Entry 9FGR (electron microscopy, 4.00 A resolution); this record covers chains C and E.

Chain C:
Molecule: Spike glycoprotein
Source organism: Severe acute respiratory syndrome coronavirus 2
UniProtKB: P0DTC2 (SPIKE_SARS2); numbering as in UniProt (aligned over 1-1208)
Sequence (1288 residues; each row starts with the number of its first residue):
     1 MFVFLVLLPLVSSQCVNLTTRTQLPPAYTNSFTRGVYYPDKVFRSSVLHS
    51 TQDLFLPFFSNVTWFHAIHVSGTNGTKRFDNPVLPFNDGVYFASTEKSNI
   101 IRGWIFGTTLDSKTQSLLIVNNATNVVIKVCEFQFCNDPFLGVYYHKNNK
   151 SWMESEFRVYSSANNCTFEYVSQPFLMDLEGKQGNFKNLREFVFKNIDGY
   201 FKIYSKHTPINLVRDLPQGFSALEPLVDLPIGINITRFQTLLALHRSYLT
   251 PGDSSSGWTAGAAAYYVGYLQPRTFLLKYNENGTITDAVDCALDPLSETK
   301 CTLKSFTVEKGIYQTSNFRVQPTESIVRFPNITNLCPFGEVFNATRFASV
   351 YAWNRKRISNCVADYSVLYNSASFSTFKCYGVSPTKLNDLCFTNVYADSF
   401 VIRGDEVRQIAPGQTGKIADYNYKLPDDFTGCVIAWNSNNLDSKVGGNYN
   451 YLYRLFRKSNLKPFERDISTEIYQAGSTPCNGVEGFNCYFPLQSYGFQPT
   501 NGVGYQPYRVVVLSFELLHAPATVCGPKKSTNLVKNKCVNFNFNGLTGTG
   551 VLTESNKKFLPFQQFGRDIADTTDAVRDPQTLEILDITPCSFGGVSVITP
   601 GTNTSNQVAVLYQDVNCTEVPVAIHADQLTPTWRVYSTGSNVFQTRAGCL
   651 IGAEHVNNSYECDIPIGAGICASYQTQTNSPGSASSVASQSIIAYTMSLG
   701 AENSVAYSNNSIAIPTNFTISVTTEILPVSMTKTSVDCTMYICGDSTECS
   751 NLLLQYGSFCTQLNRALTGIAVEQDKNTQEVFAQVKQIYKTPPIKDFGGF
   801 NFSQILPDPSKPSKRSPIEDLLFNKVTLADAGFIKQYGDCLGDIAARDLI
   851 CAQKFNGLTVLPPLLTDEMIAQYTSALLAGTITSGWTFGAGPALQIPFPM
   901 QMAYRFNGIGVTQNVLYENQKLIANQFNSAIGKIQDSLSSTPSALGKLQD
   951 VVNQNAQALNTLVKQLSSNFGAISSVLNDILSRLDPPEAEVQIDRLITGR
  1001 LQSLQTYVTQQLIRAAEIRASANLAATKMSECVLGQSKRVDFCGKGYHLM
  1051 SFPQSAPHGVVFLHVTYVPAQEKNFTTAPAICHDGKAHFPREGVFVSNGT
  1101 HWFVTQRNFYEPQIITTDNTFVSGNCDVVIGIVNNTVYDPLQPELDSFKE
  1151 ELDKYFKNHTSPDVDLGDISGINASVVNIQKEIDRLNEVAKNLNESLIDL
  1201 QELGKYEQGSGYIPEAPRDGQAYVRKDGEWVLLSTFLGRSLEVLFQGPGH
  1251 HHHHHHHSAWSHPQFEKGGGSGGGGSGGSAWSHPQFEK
Disordered / not traced: 1-333, 517-522, 530-1288
Sequence notes: engineered mutation Gly682 (Arg in P0DTC2), Ser683 (Arg in P0DTC2), Ser685 (Arg in P0DTC2), Pro817 (Phe in P0DTC2), Pro892 (Ala in P0DTC2), Pro899 (Ala in P0DTC2), Pro942 (Ala in P0DTC2), Pro986 (Lys in P0DTC2), Pro987 (Val in P0DTC2); expression tag (1209-1288)
Curated features (UniProtKB/Swiss-Prot):
  - region: Asn280 to Cys301 (Putative superantigen), Arg403 to Asp405 (Integrin-binding motif), Asn448 to Phe456 (Immunodominant HLA epitope recognized by the CD8+), Pro681, Ala684 (Putative superantigen), Ser816 to Tyr837 (Fusion peptide 1), Lys835 to Phe855 (Fusion peptide 2), Asp1163 to Glu1202 (Heptad repeat 2)
  - site: Arg815, Ser816 (Cleavage)
  - glycosylation: Asn17 (N-linked (GlcNAc...) (complex) asparagine), Asn61 (N-linked (GlcNAc...) (hybrid) asparagine), Asn74 (N-linked (GlcNAc...) (complex) asparagine), Asn122 (N-linked (GlcNAc...) (hybrid) asparagine), Asn149 (N-linked (GlcNAc...) (complex) asparagine), Asn165 (N-linked (GlcNAc...) (complex) asparagine), Asn234 (N-linked (GlcNAc...) (high mannose) asparagine), Asn282 (N-linked (GlcNAc...) (complex) asparagine), Thr323 (O-linked (GalNAc) threonine), Ser325 (O-linked (HexNAc...) serine), Asn331 (N-linked (GlcNAc...) (complex) asparagine), Asn343 (N-linked (GlcNAc...) (complex) asparagine), Asn603 (N-linked (GlcNAc...) (hybrid) asparagine), Asn616 (N-linked (GlcNAc...) (complex) asparagine), Asn657 (N-linked (GlcNAc...) (complex) asparagine), Thr676 (O-linked (GlcNAc...) threonine), Thr678 (O-linked (GlcNAc...) threonine), Asn709 (N-linked (GlcNAc...) (high mannose) asparagine), Asn717 (N-linked (GlcNAc...) (hybrid) asparagine), Asn801 (N-linked (GlcNAc...) (hybrid) asparagine) and 6 more in UniProt
  - natural variant: Leu5 (L5F: In strain: Iota/B.1.526), Ser13 (S13I: In strain: Epsilon/B.1.427/B.1.429), Leu18 (L18F: In strain: Beta/B.1.351, Gamma/P.1 and 1 more), Thr19 (T19I: In strain: Omicron/BQ.1.1, Omicron/XBB.1.5 and 1 more; T19R: In strain: Delta/B.1.617.2, Omicron/BA.2 and 4 more), Thr20 (T20N: In strain: Gamma/P.1), Leu24 to Ala27 (sequence variant, change not given here; In strain: Omicron/BA.2, Omicron/BA.2.12.1 and 6 more), Pro26 (P26S: In strain: Gamma/P.1), Gln52 (Q52H: In strain: Omicron/EG.5.1), Ala67 (A67V: In strain: Eta/B.1.525, Omicron/BA.1), His69 to Val70 (deletion: In strain: Alpha/B.1.1.7, Eta/B.1.525 and 5 more), Gly75 (G75V: In strain: Lambda/C.37), Thr76 (T76I: In strain: Lambda/C.37), 82 further natural variant entries in UniProt
  - mutagenesis: His69 to Val70 (Increased incorporation of cleaved spike into virions), Asn121 (N121Q: Partial loss of biliverdin affinity), Arg190 (R190K: Partial loss of biliverdin affinity), Asn234 (N234Q: Increased resistance to neutralizing antibodies), Asn331 (N331Q: Reduced viral infectivity), Asn343 (N343Q: Reduced viral infectivity), Leu452 (L452R: Increased resistance to neutralizing antibodies. Decreases HLA binding to NF9 epitope. Increased binding affinity to human ACE2), Tyr453 (Y453F: Decreased HLA binding to NF9 epitope. Increased binding affinity to human ACE2), Ala475 (A475V: Increased resistance to neutralizing antibodies), Val483 (V483A: Increased resistance to neutralizing antibodies), Glu484 (E484D: Increased replication in human TMEM106B overexpressing cells), Phe490 (F490L: Increased resistance to neutralizing antibodies and human covalescent sera neutralization), 12 further mutagenesis entries in UniProt
Disulfide bonds: Cys336-Cys361, Cys379-Cys432, Cys391-Cys525, Cys480-Cys488
Covalent attachments: N-acetylglucosamine (NAG) linked to Asn343

Chain E:
Molecule: scFv76-77 single chain fragment
Source organism: Homo sapiens
Notes: antibody fragment or engineered binder
Sequence (265 residues; each row starts with the number of its first residue; numbers below 1 keep their minus sign (Arg-3 is residue -3)):
    -3 RTMEEVQLLQSAGGLVQPGGSLRLSCAASGFTVSANYMSWVRQAPGKGLE
    47 WVSVIYPGGSTFYADSVKGRFTISKDNSKNTLYLQMNSLRVEDTAVYYCA
    97 RDLSVAGAFDIWGQGTLVTVSSGGGGSGGGGSGGGGSEIVLTQSPGTLSL
   147 SPGEKATLFCRASQTFSSNYLAWYQQKPGQAPSLLIYGGSTRAAGIPDRF
   197 SGSGSGTDFTLTINRLEPEDFAIYYCQEYGSSPRVTFGQGTRLEIKRAAA
   247 GDYKDDDDKHHHHHH
Disordered / not traced: -3 to 0, 118-134, 240-261
Disulfide bonds: Cys22-Cys95, Cys156-Cys222

How chain C and chain E interact:
Contacting residue pairs - 25 pairs, chain C then chain E:
  Thr415(C) - Phe58(E)
  Lys417(C) - Ser100(E)
  Lys417(C) - Ser228(E)
  Asp420(C) - Ser56(E)
  Tyr421(C) - Tyr52(E)
  Tyr421(C) - Pro53(E)  hydrogen bond (side chain-backbone)
  Leu455(C) - Tyr33(E)  hydrogen bond (backbone-side chain)
  Leu455(C) - Ser100(E)
  Arg457(C) - Pro53(E)
  Lys458(C) - Ala31(E)
  Asn460(C) - Gly54(E)
  Tyr473(C) - Ala31(E)  hydrogen bond (side chain-backbone)
  Ala475(C) - Thr28(E)  hydrogen bond (backbone-side chain)
  Ala475(C) - Ala31(E)
  Ala475(C) - Asn32(E)
  Ser477(C) - Gly26(E)  hydrogen bond (side chain-backbone)
  Ser477(C) - Phe27(E)  hydrogen bond (side chain-backbone)
  Asn487(C) - Gly26(E)
  Tyr489(C) - Leu99(E)
  Gly496(C) - Ser163(E)
  Thr500(C) - Thr161(E)  hydrogen bond
  Asn501(C) - Gln160(E)
  Asn501(C) - Thr161(E)  hydrogen bond (side chain-backbone)
  Tyr505(C) - Thr161(E)
  Tyr505(C) - Phe162(E)  hydrophobic
Interface residues without a listed pair, chain C (26 interface residues in all): Arg403, Glu406, Gly416, Tyr453, Phe456, Gln474, Gly476, Phe486, Gln498
Interface residues without a listed pair, chain E (25 interface residues in all): Val2, Gly55, Arg97, Val101, Ala102, Asp106, Gly226

In short:
26 residues of chain C and 25 residues of chain E are in contact, with 8 hydrogen bonds. Among the polar pairs
are Tyr421(C)-Pro53(E), Leu455(C)-Tyr33(E) and Tyr473(C)-Ala31(E). N-acetylglucosamine is covalently linked to
Asn343(C). From UniProt: 24 mutagenesis sites on chain C.
Chain C is Spike glycoprotein (Severe acute respiratory syndrome coronavirus 2) and chain E is scFv76-77
single chain fragment (Homo sapiens); the structure, SARS-CoV-2 (wuhan variant) Spike protein in complex with
the single chain fragment scFv76-77 (focused refinement), was determined by electron microscopy.
